1R4M - chains B and I of the 3 polymer chains in the assembly; structure by X-ray diffraction, 3.00 A resolution.

Chain B:
Molecule: ubiquitin-activating enzyme E1C
Organism: Homo sapiens
UniProt: Q8TBC4 (UBA3_HUMAN); the author numbering skips numbers that UniProt does not, so the offset changes along the chain: 12-396 = UniProt 33-417; 600-608 = UniProt 418-426; 693-706 = UniProt 427-440; 800-802 = UniProt 441-443; 1 more segments
Amino-acid sequence (431 residues; numbered 12 to 918; 476 numbers in that range are skipped by the numbering (no residue carries them; nothing is unmodelled there); the number before each row is that of its first residue):
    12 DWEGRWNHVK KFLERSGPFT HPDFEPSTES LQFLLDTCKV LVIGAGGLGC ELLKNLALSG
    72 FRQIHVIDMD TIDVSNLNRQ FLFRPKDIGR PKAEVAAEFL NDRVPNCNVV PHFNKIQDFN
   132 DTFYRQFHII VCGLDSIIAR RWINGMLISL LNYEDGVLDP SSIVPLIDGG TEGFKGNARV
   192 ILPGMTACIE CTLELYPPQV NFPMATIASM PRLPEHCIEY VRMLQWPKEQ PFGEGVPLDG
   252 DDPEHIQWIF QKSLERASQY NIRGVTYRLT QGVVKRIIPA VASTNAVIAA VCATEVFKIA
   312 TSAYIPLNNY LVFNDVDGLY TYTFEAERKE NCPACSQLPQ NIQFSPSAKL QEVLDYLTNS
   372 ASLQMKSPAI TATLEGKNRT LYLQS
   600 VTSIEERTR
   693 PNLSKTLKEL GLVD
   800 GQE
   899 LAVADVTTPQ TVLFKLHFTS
Unresolved in the structure: 385-388, 693-699, 899, 918
Construct notes: engineered mutation Ala216 (Cys237 in Q8TBC4)
Swiss-Prot annotation at these positions:
  - region: His32 to Cys49 (Interaction with UBE2M N-terminus), Arg136 to Ile140 (Interaction with UBE2M N-terminus), Pro171 to Met196 (Interaction with UBE2M N-terminus), Leu206 to Pro208 (Interaction with NEDD8), Met221 to His227 (Interaction with NAE1), Tyr271 to Arg274 (Interaction with NAE1), Ile310 to Pro317 (Interaction with UBE2M N-terminus), Tyr331 to Glu336 (Interaction with NEDD8)
  - site: Arg190 (Determines specificity for NEDD8)
Disulfide bonds: Cys199-Cys343, Cys202-Cys346
Reported in the primary citation:
  - specificity-determining residues: Arg190
  - mutagenesis - R190Q: increased catalytic activity on ubiquitin
  - mutagenesis - R190Q: increased catalytic activity on NEDD8 A72R mutant
  - catalytic residues: Arg90, Lys103, Asp146 (proposed by the authors, not directly observed)

Chain I:
Molecule: Ubiquitin-like protein NEDD8
Organism: Homo sapiens
UniProt: Q15843 (NEDD8_HUMAN); residues 101-176 here correspond to UniProt positions 1-76 (UniProt number = residue number - 100)
Amino-acid sequence (76 residues; row label = number of the first residue in the row):
   101 MLIKVKTLTG KEIEIDIEPT DKVERIKERV EEKEGIPPQQ QRLIYSGKQM NDEKTAADYK
   161 ILGGSVLHLV LALRGG
Swiss-Prot annotation at these positions:
  - region: Val170 to Ala172 (Interaction with UBE1C)
  - site (Interaction with UBE1C): Leu108, Ile144
  - modified residue: Gln140 (Microbial infection: Deamidated glutamine), Lys148 (N6-acetyllysine)
  - cross-link: Gly176 (Glycyl lysine isopeptide (Gly-Lys) (interchain with K-? in acceptor proteins))
Reported in the primary citation:
  - conformationally variable residues: Leu169
  - mutagenesis - A172R: abolished catalytic activity on APPBP1-UBA3
  - specificity-determining residues: Ala172

Interface between chain B and chain I:
Contacting residue pairs (59; chain B residue first):
  Gly57(B) - Gly176(I)
  Gly58(B) - Gly176(I)
  Leu59(B) - Gly176(I)  hydrogen bond (backbone-backbone)
  Leu145(B) - Arg174(I)
  Leu145(B) - Gly175(I)
  Leu145(B) - Gly176(I)  hydrogen bond (backbone-backbone)
  Asp146(B) - Arg174(I)
  Ser147(B) - Arg174(I)
  Ile148(B) - Arg174(I)
  Arg151(B) - Leu173(I)
  Arg151(B) - Arg174(I)  hydrogen bond (side chain-backbone)
  Arg151(B) - Gly175(I)  hydrogen bond (side chain-backbone)
  Gly181(B) - Leu173(I)
  Gly181(B) - Gly175(I)
  Thr182(B) - Leu173(I)
  Thr182(B) - Arg174(I)
  Thr182(B) - Gly175(I)  hydrogen bond (backbone-backbone)
  Glu183(B) - Leu173(I)
  Glu183(B) - Arg174(I)  salt bridge
  Lys186(B) - Leu173(I)
  Gly187(B) - Leu173(I)
  Asn188(B) - Ala172(I)
  Asn188(B) - Leu173(I)  hydrogen bond (side chain-backbone)
  Cys202(B) - Gln149(I)  hydrogen bond (backbone-side chain)
  Thr203(B) - Gln149(I)
  Glu205(B) - Arg142(I)  hydrogen bond (backbone-side chain)
  Leu206(B) - Arg142(I)
  Leu206(B) - Gln149(I)
  Leu206(B) - Val170(I)  hydrophobic
  Leu206(B) - Leu171(I)
  Leu206(B) - Ala172(I)  hydrogen bond (backbone-backbone)
  Tyr207(B) - Ala172(I)
  Tyr207(B) - Leu173(I)
  Tyr207(B) - Arg174(I)
  Pro208(B) - Leu171(I)  hydrophobic
  Pro208(B) - Ala172(I)
  Pro209(B) - Gln139(I)
  Pro209(B) - Arg142(I)
  Ile289(B) - Gly175(I)
  Asn296(B) - Gly176(I)
  Tyr321(B) - Leu171(I)  hydrogen bond (side chain-backbone)
  Tyr321(B) - Ala172(I)
  Val323(B) - Leu108(I)  hydrophobic
  Val323(B) - Val170(I)  hydrophobic
  Asn325(B) - Leu108(I)
  Asn325(B) - Thr109(I)
  Tyr331(B) - Thr107(I)
  Tyr331(B) - Leu108(I)
  Tyr331(B) - Thr109(I)
  Tyr331(B) - Gly110(I)
  Tyr331(B) - His168(I)
  Tyr333(B) - His168(I)  hydrogen bond
  Tyr333(B) - Val170(I)  hydrophobic
  Phe335(B) - Ile144(I)  hydrophobic
  Phe335(B) - Val170(I)  hydrophobic
  Glu336(B) - Gly147(I)
  Ala337(B) - Gly147(I)
  Glu338(B) - Gly147(I)  hydrogen bond (backbone-backbone)
  Glu338(B) - Lys148(I)
Other interface residues (no listed pair), chain B (39 interface residues in all): Gly60, Gly144, Gly180, Gln210, Val327, Asp328, Lys340
Other interface residues (no listed pair), chain I (21 interface residues in all): Lys106, Gln140, Ser146
Interface features reported in the paper:
  - residue pairs: Glu205(B)-Arg142(I) (backbone contact), Leu206(B)-Ala172(I), Tyr207(B)-Ala172(I), Pro208(B)-Ala172(I), Tyr333(B)-His168(I) (pi stacking)
  - interface residues, chain B: Leu206(B), Tyr207(B), Pro208(B), Val323(B), Tyr331(B), Tyr333(B), Phe335(B)
  - interface residues, chain I: Leu108(I), Ile144(I), Val170(I), Leu171(I), Ala172(I)

Overview:
39 residues of chain B and 21 residues of chain I are in contact, with 12 hydrogen bonds and 1 salt bridge.
Polar pairs include Glu183(B)-Arg174(I), Arg151(B)-Arg174(I) and Arg151(B)-Gly175(I). The authors report a
backbone contact between Glu205(B) and Arg142(I); contacts between Leu206(B) and Ala172(I), Tyr207(B) and
Ala172(I) and Pro208(B) and Ala172(I); pi stacking between Tyr333(B) and His168(I). From the paper: catalytic
residues Arg90(B), Lys103(B) and Asp146(B); R190Q of chain B increases catalytic activity on ubiquitin.
Here chain B is ubiquitin-activating enzyme E1C and chain I is Ubiquitin-like protein NEDD8, both from Homo
sapiens. Entry 1R4M (APPBP1-UBA3-NEDD8, an E1-ubiquitin-like protein complex) was determined by X-ray
diffraction, deposited together with 1R4N.
